9LJ2 - chains E and J of the 12 polymer chains in the assembly; structure by electron microscopy, 2.98 A resolution.

# Chain E
Name: Histone H3
From: Xenopus laevis
UniProt: A0A310TTQ1 (A0A310TTQ1_XENLA); residues 37-134 here correspond to UniProt positions 38-135 (UniProt number = residue number + 1)
Amino-acid sequence (98 residues; each row starts with the number of its first residue):
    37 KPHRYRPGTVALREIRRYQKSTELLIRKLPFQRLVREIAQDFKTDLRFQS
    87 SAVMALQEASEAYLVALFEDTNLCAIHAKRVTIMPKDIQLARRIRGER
Disordered / not traced: 37-39

# Chain J
Molecule: 147-nt DNA strand
From: Escherichia coli K-12
Sequence (147 nucleotides; each row starts with the number of its first residue):
     1 TCAGGATGTATATATCTGACACGTGCCTGGAGACTAGGGAGTAATCCCCT
    51 TGGCGGTTAAAACGCGGGGGACAGCGCGTACGTGCGTTTAAGCGCCAAGG
   101 GGATTACTCCCTAGTCTCCAGGCACGTGTCAGATATATACATCCGAT

# Chain E / chain J interface
Pairs across the interface (24):
  Arg40(E) - DG84(J)  sugar contact
  Tyr41(E) - DA6(J)  phosphate contact
  Tyr41(E) - DT7(J)  sugar contact
  Tyr41(E) - DT83(J)  sugar contact
  Tyr41(E) - DG84(J)  phosphate contact
  Pro43(E) - DT83(J)  phosphate contact
  Gly44(E) - DG82(J)  phosphate contact
  Gly44(E) - DT83(J)  hydrogen bond to the phosphate
  Thr45(E) - DT83(J)  phosphate contact
  Val46(E) - DT83(J)  phosphate contact
  Val46(E) - DG84(J)  phosphate contact
  Ala47(E) - DT83(J)  phosphate contact
  Arg49(E) - DT7(J)  sugar contact
  Arg49(E) - DG8(J)  phosphate contact
  Arg63(E) - DA91(J)  sugar contact
  Arg63(E) - DG92(J)  phosphate contact
  Lys64(E) - DG92(J)  hydrogen bond to the phosphate
  Leu65(E) - DA91(J)  phosphate contact
  Leu65(E) - DG92(J)  hydrogen bond to the phosphate
  Pro66(E) - DA91(J)  phosphate contact
  Arg69(E) - DA91(J)  salt bridge to the phosphate
  Arg83(E) - DG99(J)  base contact
  Arg83(E) - DG100(J)  base contact
  Arg83(E) - DG101(J)  hydrogen bond to the sugar
Also at the interface, not in a pair above, chain E (15 interface residues in all): Arg42

# In short
The interface between chain E and chain J involves 15 residues on one side and 11 on the other, with 4
hydrogen bonds and 1 salt bridge. Polar contacts include Arg83(E)-DG101(J), Gly44(E)-DT83(J) and
Lys64(E)-DG92(J).
Chain E is Histone H3 (Xenopus laevis) and chain J is a 147-nt DNA strand (Escherichia coli K-12); the
structure, Structure of isw1-nucleosome double-bound complex in ADP-ADP+ state, was determined by electron
microscopy, deposited together with 9JNT, 9JNU, 9JNV, 9JO2, 9JO5 and 9LIU.
